PDB entry 9NH8 | electron microscopy, 3.20 A resolution | chains E and I of the 12 polymer chains in the assembly

[Chain E]
Molecule: Histone H3.2
From: Xenopus laevis
Reference sequence: P84233 (H32_XENLA); residues 0-135 here correspond to UniProt positions 1-136 (UniProt number = residue number + 1)
Amino-acid sequence (136 residues; numbered 0 to 135; the number before each row is that of its first residue; numbering starts at 0):
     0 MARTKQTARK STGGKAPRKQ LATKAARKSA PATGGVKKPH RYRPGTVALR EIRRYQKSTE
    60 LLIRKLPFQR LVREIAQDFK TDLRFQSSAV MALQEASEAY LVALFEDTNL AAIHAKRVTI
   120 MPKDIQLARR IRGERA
Disordered / not traced: 0-38
Modified / non-standard residues: Lys4 (2-{[(2R)-2-amino-2-carboxyethyl]sulfanyl}-N,N,N-trimethylethanaminium; ML3)
Differences from the reference sequence: conflict Ala102 (Gly103 in P84233); engineered mutation Ala110 (Cys111 in P84233)
Swiss-Prot annotation at these positions:
  - modified residue: Arg2 (Asymmetric dimethylarginine), Thr3 (Phosphothreonine), Gln5 (5-glutamyl dopamine), Thr6 (Phosphothreonine), Arg8 (Citrulline), Lys9 (N6,N6,N6-trimethyllysine), Ser10 (ADP-ribosylserine), Thr11 (Phosphothreonine), Lys14 (N6-(2-hydroxyisobutyryl)lysine), Arg17 (Asymmetric dimethylarginine), Lys18 (N6-(2-hydroxyisobutyryl)lysine), Lys23 (N6-(2-hydroxyisobutyryl)lysine), Arg26 (Citrulline), Lys27 (N6,N6,N6-trimethyllysine), Ser28 (ADP-ribosylserine), Lys36 (N6,N6,N6-trimethyllysine), Lys37 (N6-methyllysine), Tyr41 (Phosphotyrosine), Lys56 (N6,N6,N6-trimethyllysine), Ser57 (Phosphoserine) and 7 more in UniProt

[Chain I]
Molecule: 205-nt DNA strand
From: synthetic construct
Sequence (205 nucleotides; numbered -102 to 102; the number before each row is that of its first residue; numbers below 1 keep their minus sign (DA-102 is residue -102)):
  -102 AACTAAAGCT TAGATGTGCG AATTCCAGCC ATCAGAATCC CGGTGCCGAG GCCGCTCAAT
   -42 TGGTCGTAGA CAGCTCTAGC ACCGCTTAAA CGCACGTACG CGCTGTCCCC CGCGTTTTAA
    18 CCGCCAAGGG GATTACTCCC TAGTCTCCAG GCACGTGTCA GATATATACA TCGATAGGCA
    78 CTGATTGATT ACTAGGAATA ACAGG
Disordered / not traced: -102 to -80, 77-102

[Chain E / chain I interface]
Residue-residue contacts (16):
  His39(E) - DA-67(I)  sugar contact
  Arg40(E) - DG9(I)  hydrogen bond to the base
  Arg40(E) - DC10(I)  hydrogen bond to the sugar
  Tyr41(E) - DA-67(I)  sugar contact
  Tyr41(E) - DG9(I)  sugar contact
  Tyr41(E) - DC10(I)  phosphate contact
  Gly44(E) - DG9(I)  hydrogen bond to the phosphate
  Val46(E) - DG9(I)  phosphate contact
  Val46(E) - DC10(I)  phosphate contact
  Ala47(E) - DG9(I)  hydrogen bond to the phosphate
  Lys64(E) - DC18(I)  hydrogen bond to the phosphate
  Leu65(E) - DA17(I)  sugar contact
  Leu65(E) - DC18(I)  hydrogen bond to the phosphate
  Pro66(E) - DA17(I)  phosphate contact
  Arg69(E) - DA17(I)  salt bridge to the phosphate
  Lys115(E) - DG-1(I)  salt bridge to the phosphate
Other interface residues (no listed pair), chain E (18 interface residues in all): Arg42, Pro43, Thr45, Arg49, Lys56, Arg63, Arg83
Other interface residues (no listed pair), chain I (12 interface residues in all): DG-68, DA-66, DC-64, DC8, DG26, DG27

[Summary]
The interface between chain E and chain I involves 18 residues on one side and 12 on the other; the contacts
include 6 hydrogen bonds and 2 salt bridges. Among the polar pairs are Arg40(E)-DG9(I), Arg40(E)-DC10(I) and
Gly44(E)-DG9(I).
Chain E is Histone H3.2 (Xenopus laevis) and chain I is a 205-nt DNA strand (synthetic construct); the
structure, CHD1-nucleosome complex (anchored state), was determined by electron microscopy (same publication
as 9EAR).
